Entry 8W5K (electron microscopy, 3.60 A resolution); this record covers chains F and I of the 10 polymer chains in the assembly.

# Chain F (and I)
Protein: Mitochondrial import receptor subunit TOM40
Source organism: Saccharomyces cerevisiae (strain ATCC 204508 / S288c)
Notes: chain I of this document is another copy of the same molecule, construct and numbering; everything in this record applies to it too
UniProt: P23644 (TOM40_YEAST); residues 1-387 here = UniProt positions 1-387
Chain sequence (387 residues; row label = number of the first residue in the row):
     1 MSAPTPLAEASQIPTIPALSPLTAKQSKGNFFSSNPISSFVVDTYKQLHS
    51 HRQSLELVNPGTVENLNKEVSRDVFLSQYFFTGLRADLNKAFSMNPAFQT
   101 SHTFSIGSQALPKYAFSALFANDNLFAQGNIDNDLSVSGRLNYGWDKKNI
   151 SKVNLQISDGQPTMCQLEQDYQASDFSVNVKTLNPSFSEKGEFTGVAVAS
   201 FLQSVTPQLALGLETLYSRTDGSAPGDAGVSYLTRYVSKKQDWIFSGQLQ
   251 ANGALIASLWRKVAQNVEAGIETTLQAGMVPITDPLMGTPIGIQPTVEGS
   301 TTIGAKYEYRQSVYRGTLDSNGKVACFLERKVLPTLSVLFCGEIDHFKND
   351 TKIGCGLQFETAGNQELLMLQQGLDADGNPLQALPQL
Not modelled in the structure: 1-48, 277-294, 374-387
Residues lining bound ligands: 46E ((2R)-3-{[(S)-(2-aminoethoxy)(hydroxy)phosphoryl]oxy}-2-(tetradecanoyloxy)propyl tetradecanoate): Leu84, Arg85, Ala86, Ile106, Leu328, Arg330, Val332, Val338, Phe340, Leu357

# Chain F / chain I interface
Contacting residue pairs (9):
  Gly83(F) - Ile353(I)
  Leu84(F) - Ile344(I)  hydrophobic
  Leu84(F) - Thr351(I)
  Ile106(F) - Ile344(I)  hydrophobic
  Ile106(F) - Asn349(I)
  Ile344(F) - Leu84(I)  hydrophobic
  Thr351(F) - Leu84(I)
  Thr351(F) - Ile106(I)
  Ile353(F) - Leu84(I)  hydrophobic
Interface residues without a listed pair, chain F (11 interface residues in all): Gly107, Phe340, Asn349, Asp350, Cys355
Interface residues without a listed pair, chain I (10 interface residues in all): Gly107, Lys113, Phe340, Cys355

# Overview
11 residues of chain F face 10 of chain I across their interface. Chain F binds compound 46E.
Chain F and chain I are both Mitochondrial import receptor subunit TOM40 (Saccharomyces cerevisiae (strain
ATCC 204508 / S288c)); the structure, Cryo-EM structure of the yeast TOM core complex crosslinked by BS3 (from
TOM-TIM23 complex), was determined by electron microscopy, deposited together with 8W5J.
